Entry 4BXZ (X-ray diffraction, 4.80 A resolution (low resolution: residue-level contacts below are approximate; hydrogen-bond / salt-bridge calls are withheld)); this record covers chains C and K of the 13 polymer chains in the assembly.

[Chain C]
Name: DNA-directed RNA polymerase II subunit RPB3
Organism: Saccharomyces cerevisiae
Notes: EC 2.7.7.6
UniProt: P16370 (RPB3_YEAST); residue numbers follow UniProt; this construct covers 1-318
Chain sequence (318 residues; numbered 1 to 318; the number before each row is that of its first residue):
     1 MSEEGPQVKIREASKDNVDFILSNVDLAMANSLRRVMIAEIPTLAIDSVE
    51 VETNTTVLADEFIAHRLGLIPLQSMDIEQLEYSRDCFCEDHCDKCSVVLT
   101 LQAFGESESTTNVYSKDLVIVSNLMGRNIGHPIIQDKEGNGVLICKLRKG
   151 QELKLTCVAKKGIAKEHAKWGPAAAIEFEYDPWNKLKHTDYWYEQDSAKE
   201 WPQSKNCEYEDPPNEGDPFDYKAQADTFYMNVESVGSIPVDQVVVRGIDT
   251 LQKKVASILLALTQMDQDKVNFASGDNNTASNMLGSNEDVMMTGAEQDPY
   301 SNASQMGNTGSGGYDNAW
Unresolved in the structure: 1-2, 269-318
UniProt features mapped onto this chain:
  - binding site (Zn(2+)): Cys86, Cys88, Cys92, Cys95
  - modified residue: Ser2 (N-acetylserine)
  - natural variant: Ala30 (A30D: In mutant RPB3-1)
  - mutagenesis: Lys9 (K9E: Transcript termination readthrough)
Ion coordination: Zn2+: Cys86, Cys88, Cys92, Cys95

[Chain K]
Name: DNA-directed RNA polymerase II subunit RPB11
Organism: Saccharomyces cerevisiae
Notes: EC 2.7.7.6
UniProt: P38902 (RPB11_YEAST); residues 1-120 here = UniProt positions 1-120
Chain sequence (120 residues; row label = number of the first residue in the row):
     1 MNAPDRFELFLLGEGESKLKIDPDTKAPNAVVITFEKEDHTLGNLIRAEL
    51 LNDRKVLFAAYKVEHPFFARFKLRIQTTEGYDPKDALKNACNSIINKLGA
   101 LKTNFETEWNLQTLAADDAF
Unresolved in the structure: 116-120
UniProt features mapped onto this chain:
  - mutagenesis: Glu108 (E108G/V: Transcript termination readthrough; E108K: Transcript termination readthrough. Lethal), Leu111 (L111P: Transcript termination readthrough), Leu114 (L114P: Transcript termination readthrough)

[Chain C / chain K interface]
Residue-residue contacts (96):
  Glu3(C) - Thr103(K)
  Glu3(C) - Asn104(K)
  Glu4(C) - Asn96(K)
  Glu4(C) - Ala100(K)
  Gly5(C) - Ala100(K)
  Pro6(C) - Lys97(K)
  Pro6(C) - Leu101(K)
  Gln7(C) - Asn104(K)
  Val8(C) - Leu101(K)
  Val8(C) - Asn104(K)
  Val8(C) - Phe105(K)
  Val8(C) - Glu108(K)
  Lys9(C) - Glu108(K)
  Ile10(C) - Phe105(K)
  Ile10(C) - Glu108(K)
  Ile10(C) - Trp109(K)
  Arg11(C) - Gln112(K)
  Glu12(C) - Gln112(K)
  Ala13(C) - Trp109(K)
  Ala13(C) - Gln112(K)
  Ala13(C) - Leu114(K)
  Ser14(C) - Trp109(K)
  Ser14(C) - Leu114(K)
  Val18(C) - Phe105(K)
  Val18(C) - Trp109(K)
  Leu22(C) - Leu101(K)
  Val25(C) - Leu101(K)
  Asp26(C) - Leu45(K)
  Asp26(C) - Glu49(K)
  Asp26(C) - Lys97(K)
  Ala28(C) - Asn44(K)
  Ala28(C) - Ala48(K)
  Met29(C) - Leu45(K)
  Met29(C) - Ile94(K)
  Met29(C) - Lys97(K)
  Met29(C) - Leu98(K)
  Ser32(C) - Thr41(K)
  Ser32(C) - Leu45(K)
  Arg35(C) - Asp39(K)
  Arg35(C) - His40(K)
  Arg35(C) - Thr41(K)
  Val36(C) - Thr41(K)
  Glu40(C) - Thr41(K)
  Arg84(C) - Phe10(K)
  Ile163(C) - Phe10(K)
  Ala164(C) - Arg6(K)
  Lys165(C) - Arg6(K)
  Lys165(C) - Leu9(K)
  Lys165(C) - Phe10(K)
  Lys165(C) - Glu38(K)
  Lys165(C) - Asp39(K)
  Glu166(C) - Arg6(K)
  Glu166(C) - Phe7(K)
  Glu166(C) - Phe10(K)
  His167(C) - Arg6(K)
  Val240(C) - Trp109(K)
  Asp241(C) - Phe105(K)
  Asp241(C) - Trp109(K)
  Val244(C) - Phe105(K)
  Val245(C) - Lys102(K)
  Val245(C) - Phe105(K)
  Ile248(C) - Leu98(K)
  Ile248(C) - Lys102(K)
  Asp249(C) - Lys102(K)
  Leu251(C) - Leu98(K)
  Gln252(C) - Ile95(K)
  Gln252(C) - Leu98(K)
  Gln252(C) - Gly99(K)
  Gln252(C) - Lys102(K)
  Lys254(C) - Glu38(K)
  Lys254(C) - Asp39(K)
  Lys254(C) - Thr41(K)
  Lys254(C) - Leu42(K)
  Val255(C) - Cys91(K)
  Val255(C) - Ile94(K)
  Val255(C) - Ile95(K)
  Ala256(C) - Ile95(K)
  Ser257(C) - Lys18(K)
  Ile258(C) - Lys18(K)
  Ile258(C) - Leu19(K)
  Ile258(C) - Phe35(K)
  Ile258(C) - Leu42(K)
  Ile258(C) - Cys91(K)
  Leu259(C) - Lys88(K)
  Leu259(C) - Cys91(K)
  Leu259(C) - Asn92(K)
  Leu259(C) - Ile95(K)
  Ala261(C) - Leu19(K)
  Leu262(C) - Leu19(K)
  Leu262(C) - Lys84(K)
  Leu262(C) - Leu87(K)
  Leu262(C) - Lys88(K)
  Met265(C) - Ser17(K)
  Met265(C) - Ile21(K)
  Asp266(C) - Lys84(K)
  Asp266(C) - Lys88(K)
Also at the interface, not in a pair above, chain C (48 interface residues in all): Asn24, Asn31
Also at the interface, not in a pair above, chain K (42 interface residues in all): Leu11, Glu106, Ala115

[In short]
48 residues of chain C face 42 of chain K across their interface. The Zn2+ site is built by Cys86(C),
Cys88(C), Cys92(C) and Cys95(C). Curated annotation (UniProt) lists 4 Zn2+-binding residues and one
mutagenesis site on chain C; 3 mutagenesis sites on chain K.
Here chain C is DNA-directed RNA polymerase II subunit RPB3 and chain K is DNA-directed RNA polymerase II
subunit RPB11, both from Saccharomyces cerevisiae. Entry 4BXZ (RNA Polymerase II-Bye1 complex) was determined
by X-ray diffraction together with 4BXX, 4BY1 and 4BY7 from the same study.
